PDB entry 1VRN | X-ray diffraction, 2.20 A resolution | chains C and L of the 4 polymer chains in the assembly

[Chain C]
Molecule: Photosynthetic reaction center cytochrome c subunit
From: Blastochloris viridis
UniProtKB: P07173 (CYCR_RHOVI); residues 1-332 here correspond to UniProt positions 21-352 (UniProt number = residue number + 20)
Chain sequence (332 residues; numbered 1 to 332; the number before each row is that of its first residue):
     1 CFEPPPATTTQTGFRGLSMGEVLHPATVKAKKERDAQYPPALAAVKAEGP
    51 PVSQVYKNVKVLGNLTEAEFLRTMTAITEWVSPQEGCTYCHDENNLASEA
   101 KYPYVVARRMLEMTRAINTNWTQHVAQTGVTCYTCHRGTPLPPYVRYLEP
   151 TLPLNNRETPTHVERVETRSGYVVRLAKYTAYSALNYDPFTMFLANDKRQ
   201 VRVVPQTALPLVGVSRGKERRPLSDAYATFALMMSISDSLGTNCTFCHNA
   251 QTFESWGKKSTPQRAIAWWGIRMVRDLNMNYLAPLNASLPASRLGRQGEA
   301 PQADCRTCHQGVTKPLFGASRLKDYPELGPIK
Covalently attached groups: heme c (HEC) linked to Cys87, Cys90, Cys132, Cys135, Cys244, Cys247, Cys305, Cys308
Metal / ion sites: heme c Fe (4 sites), coordinated by Met74, His91, Met110, His124, His136, Met233, His248, His309
Ligand contacts:
  - heme c (HEC), molecule 1: Tyr56, Lys57, Asn58, Val59, Lys60, Val61, Leu62, Phe70, Leu71, Met74, Thr75, Ile77, Thr78, Val81, Ser82, Gly86, His91, Leu96, Ala97, Pro103, Tyr104, Ala107, Arg108, Leu111
  - heme c (HEC), molecule 2: Ile77, Val81, Tyr89, Tyr102, Pro103, Val106, Ala107, Met110, Leu111, Met113, Thr114, Ile117, Val130, Thr131, His136, Pro140, Leu141, Pro142, Val145, Leu277, Leu282, Leu289, Arg293, Pro301, Gln302, Thr307, Leu328
  - heme c (HEC), molecule 3: Ile117, His124, Val125, Ala126, Thr128, Gly129, Val130, Thr134, Leu194, Ile236, Leu240, Phe246, Gln263, Ile266, Ala267, Gly270, Ile271, Met273, Val274, Leu277, Asp304, His309, Thr313, Lys314, Pro315, Gly318
  - heme c (HEC), molecule 4: Gln200, Val201, Arg202, Val203, Val204, Gln206, Thr229, Phe230, Met233, Met234, Ile236, Ser237, Leu240, Thr242, Asn243, His248, Phe253, Glu254, Trp256, Gln263, Arg264, Ala267, Trp268, Ile271, Arg272
Swiss-Prot annotation at these positions:
  - binding site (heme): Met74, Cys87, Cys90, His91, Met110, His124, Cys132, Cys135, His136, Met233, Cys244, Cys247, His248, Cys305, Cys308, His309
  - site: Cys1 (Not N-palmitoylated)
  - lipidation: Cys1 (S-diacylglycerol cysteine)

[Chain L]
Molecule: Reaction center protein L chain
From: Blastochloris viridis
UniProtKB: P06009 (RCEL_RHOVI); numbering as in UniProt (aligned over 1-273)
Chain sequence (273 residues; numbered 1 to 273; the number before each row is that of its first residue):
     1 ALLSFERKYRVRGGTLIGGDLFDFWVGPYFVGFFGVSAIFFIFLGVSLIG
    51 YAASQGPTWDPFAISINPPDLKYGLGAAPLLEGGFWQAITVCALGAFISW
   101 MLREVEISRKLGIGWHVPLAFCVPIFMFCVLQVFRPLLLGSWGHAFPYGI
   151 LSHLDWVNNFGYQYLNWHYNPGHMSSVSFLFVNAMALGLHGGLILSVANP
   201 GDGDKVKTAEHENQYFRDVVGYSIGALSIHRLGLFLASNIFLTGAFGTIA
   251 SGPFWTRGWPEWWGWWLDIPFWS
Metal / ion sites: bacteriochlorophyll b Mg site 1 near His153 (its only coordinating residue here); bacteriochlorophyll b Mg site 2 near His173 (its only coordinating residue here); Fe2+: His190, His230 (shared with 3 residues of chain M)
Ligand contacts:
  - bacteriochlorophyll b (BCB), molecule 1: Val46, Ile49, Phe97, Phe128, Leu131, Phe146, Ile150, Leu151, His153, Leu154, Trp156, Val157
  - bacteriochlorophyll b (BCB), molecule 2: Phe97, Phe121, Pro124, Ile125, Met127, Phe128, Leu131, Val157, Asn158, Phe160, Gly161, Tyr162, Trp167, His168, Asn170, Gly172, His173, Ser176, Val177, Leu180, Phe181, Ile240, Phe241, Gly244, Ala245, Gly247, Thr248
  - bacteriochlorophyll b (BCB), molecule 3: Val157, Tyr162, His168, Phe181
  - bacteriochlorophyll b (BCB), molecule 4: His168, His173, Met174, Val177, Ser178, Phe181, Val182, Met185, Val220, Gly221, Tyr222
  - bacteriopheophytin b (BPB), molecule 1: Phe41, Ile42, Gly45, Ile49, Ile89, Cys92, Ala93, Ala96, Phe97, Trp100, Glu104, Val117, Ala120, Phe121, Val123, Pro124, Phe128, Phe146, Tyr148, Gly149, Ile150, His153, Ala237, Ser238, Phe241
  - bacteriopheophytin b (BPB), molecule 2: Phe181, Ala184, Met185, Leu189, Phe216, Val219, Val220
  - menaquinone-9 (MQ9): Tyr29, Phe30, Val31, Gly35, Ile39, Ile42, Phe43, Val46, Ser47, Trp100, Arg103
  - ubiquinone-7 (UQ7): Ser175, Ser178, Phe179, Val182, Ala186, Leu189, His190, Leu193, Ile194, Glu212, Asn213, Phe216, Val220, Tyr222, Ser223, Ile224, Gly225, Ala226, Ile229, Leu232, Leu236, Thr243, Phe246

[Chain C / chain L interface]
Pairs across the interface (74; chain C residue first):
  Cys1(C) - Trp255(L)
  Cys1(C) - Trp262(L)  hydrogen bond (backbone-side chain)
  Phe2(C) - Phe254(L)
  Phe2(C) - Trp255(L)  hydrophobic
  Phe2(C) - Trp262(L)
  Glu3(C) - Pro253(L)
  Glu3(C) - Phe254(L)  hydrogen bond (backbone-backbone)
  Glu3(C) - Trp255(L)
  Glu3(C) - Thr256(L)  hydrogen bond
  Glu3(C) - Arg257(L)  salt bridge
  Pro4(C) - Pro253(L)
  Pro5(C) - Pro253(L)
  Pro5(C) - Phe254(L)
  Ala7(C) - Gly252(L)
  Thr9(C) - His144(L)  hydrogen bond
  Thr10(C) - Leu71(L)
  Gln11(C) - Asp70(L)  hydrogen bond
  Gln11(C) - Leu71(L)  hydrogen bond (side chain-backbone)
  Phe14(C) - Asn67(L)
  Arg15(C) - Asn67(L)  hydrogen bond (backbone-side chain)
  Arg15(C) - Pro68(L)  hydrogen bond (side chain-backbone)
  Arg15(C) - Pro69(L)
  Arg15(C) - Asp70(L)
  Arg15(C) - Leu81(L)  hydrogen bond (side chain-backbone)
  Arg15(C) - Glu82(L)  salt bridge
  Arg15(C) - Gly83(L)
  Gly16(C) - Asn67(L)
  Gly16(C) - Pro68(L)
  Gly16(C) - Pro147(L)
  Gly16(C) - Trp156(L)
  Leu17(C) - Asn159(L)  hydrogen bond (backbone-side chain)
  Ser18(C) - Trp156(L)
  Ser18(C) - Asn159(L)
  Ser18(C) - Phe160(L)
  Ser18(C) - Gln163(L)  hydrogen bond
  Met19(C) - Asn159(L)
  Gly20(C) - Gln163(L)  hydrogen bond (backbone-side chain)
  Val22(C) - Gln163(L)
  Val22(C) - Tyr164(L)
  Val22(C) - Thr256(L)
  His24(C) - Thr256(L)
  Thr27(C) - Arg257(L)
  Thr161(C) - Ser273(L)  hydrogen bond (side chain-backbone)
  Val163(C) - Ser273(L)
  Glu164(C) - Ser273(L)
  Lys178(C) - Asp268(L)  salt bridge
  Ala181(C) - Leu165(L)  hydrophobic
  Ala181(C) - Pro260(L)
  Ala181(C) - Glu261(L)
  Tyr182(C) - Pro260(L)
  Tyr182(C) - Glu261(L)
  Tyr182(C) - Gly264(L)
  Tyr182(C) - Leu267(L)  hydrophobic
  Tyr182(C) - Asp268(L)  hydrogen bond
  Ser183(C) - Tyr169(L)
  Ala184(C) - Tyr169(L)  hydrogen bond (backbone-side chain)
  Phe230(C) - Asn166(L)
  Met234(C) - Leu165(L)  hydrophobic
  Ser237(C) - Leu165(L)
  Thr242(C) - Leu165(L)
  Asn243(C) - Tyr162(L)
  Asn243(C) - Gln163(L)
  Asn243(C) - Leu165(L)
  Cys244(C) - Tyr162(L)  hydrogen bond (side chain-backbone)
  Thr245(C) - Asn159(L)
  Thr245(C) - Gln163(L)
  His248(C) - Asn159(L)
  Asn249(C) - Asn159(L)  hydrogen bond
  Ala250(C) - Asn158(L)  hydrogen bond (backbone-side chain)
  Ala250(C) - Asn159(L)  hydrogen bond (backbone-side chain)
  Ala250(C) - Tyr162(L)  hydrophobic
  Gln251(C) - Asp155(L)  hydrogen bond
  Gln251(C) - Asn158(L)
  Phe253(C) - Tyr162(L)  hydrophobic
Other interface residues (no listed pair), chain C (42 interface residues in all): Leu23, Val174, Asp238
Other interface residues (no listed pair), chain L (39 interface residues in all): Leu139, Gly143, Ala145, Trp259, Trp265

[In short]
42 residues of chain C face 39 of chain L across their interface, with 20 hydrogen bonds and 3 salt bridges.
Polar pairs include Glu3(C)-Arg257(L), Arg15(C)-Glu82(L) and Lys178(C)-Asp268(L). Bound to chain L: 4 copies
of bacteriochlorophyll b, bacteriopheophytin b, ubiquinone-7 and menaquinone-9.
Here chain C is Photosynthetic reaction center cytochrome c subunit and chain L is Reaction center protein L
chain, both from Blastochloris viridis. Entry 1VRN (Photosynthetic reaction center blastochloris viridis
(atcc)) was determined by X-ray diffraction.
